PDB entry 9BQ5 | electron microscopy, 2.36 A resolution | chains N and T of the 24 polymer chains in the assembly

[Chain N (and T)]
Molecule: Ferritin light chain
Source organism: Homo sapiens
Notes: chain T of this document is another copy of the same molecule, construct and numbering; everything in this record applies to it too
UniProt: P02792 (FRIL_HUMAN); residues 5-176 here correspond to UniProt positions 2-173 (UniProt number = residue number - 3)
Chain sequence (172 residues; numbered 5 to 176; the number before each row is that of its first residue):
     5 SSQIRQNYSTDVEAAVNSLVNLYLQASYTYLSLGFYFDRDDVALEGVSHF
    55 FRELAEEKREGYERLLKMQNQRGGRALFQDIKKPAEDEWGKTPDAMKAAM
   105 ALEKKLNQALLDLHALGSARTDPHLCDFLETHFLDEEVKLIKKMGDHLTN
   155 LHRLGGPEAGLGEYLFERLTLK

[Interface between chain N and chain T]
Pairs across the interface - 30 pairs, chain N then chain T:
  Met104(N) - Gln7(T)
  Met104(N) - Ile8(T)  hydrophobic
  Lys108(N) - Gln7(T)  hydrogen bond (side chain-backbone)
  Lys108(N) - Arg9(T)
  Lys108(N) - Gln10(T)  hydrogen bond (backbone-side chain)
  Asn111(N) - Gln10(T)  hydrogen bond
  Gln112(N) - Gln10(T)  hydrogen bond
  Leu115(N) - Gln10(T)
  Leu115(N) - Asn11(T)
  Leu115(N) - Pro127(T)
  His118(N) - Pro127(T)
  Glu134(N) - Pro127(T)
  Glu134(N) - Asp131(T)
  Glu134(N) - Glu134(T)
  Leu138(N) - Pro127(T)  hydrophobic
  Leu138(N) - His128(T)
  Asp139(N) - His128(T)  salt bridge
  Val142(N) - Gln75(T)
  Val142(N) - Arg76(T)
  Val142(N) - His128(T)
  Lys143(N) - Gln75(T)
  Ile145(N) - Ile8(T)
  Ile145(N) - Gln10(T)
  Lys146(N) - Ile8(T)
  Lys146(N) - Asn74(T)
  Lys146(N) - Gln75(T)
  Gly149(N) - Gln7(T)  hydrogen bond (backbone-side chain)
  Gly149(N) - Ile8(T)
  Leu152(N) - Gln7(T)
  Thr153(N) - Gln7(T)  hydrogen bond
Also at the interface, not in a pair above, chain N (18 interface residues in all): Ala119, Thr135
Also at the interface, not in a pair above, chain T (14 interface residues in all): Thr125, Cys130

[In short]
Chain N and chain T form an interface of 18 and 14 residues respectively, with 6 hydrogen bonds and 1 salt
bridge. Among the polar pairs are Asp139(N)-His128(T), Lys108(N)-Gln7(T) and Lys108(N)-Gln10(T).
Chain N and chain T are both Ferritin light chain (Homo sapiens); the structure, C-terminus truncated (last
two residues) mutant of Human light chain ferritin reacted with iron (3 Fe2+ ..., was determined by electron
microscopy (same publication as 9BPI, 9BPJ and 9BPK).
